PDB entry 8D53 | X-ray diffraction, 3.24 A resolution | chains G and L of the 6 polymer chains in the assembly

Chain G:
Molecule: Envelope glycoprotein gp120
Source organism: Human immunodeficiency virus 1
Amino-acid sequence (446 residues; row label = number of the first residue in the row; note: 32 numbers in that range are skipped by the numbering (no residue carries them; nothing is unmodelled there)):
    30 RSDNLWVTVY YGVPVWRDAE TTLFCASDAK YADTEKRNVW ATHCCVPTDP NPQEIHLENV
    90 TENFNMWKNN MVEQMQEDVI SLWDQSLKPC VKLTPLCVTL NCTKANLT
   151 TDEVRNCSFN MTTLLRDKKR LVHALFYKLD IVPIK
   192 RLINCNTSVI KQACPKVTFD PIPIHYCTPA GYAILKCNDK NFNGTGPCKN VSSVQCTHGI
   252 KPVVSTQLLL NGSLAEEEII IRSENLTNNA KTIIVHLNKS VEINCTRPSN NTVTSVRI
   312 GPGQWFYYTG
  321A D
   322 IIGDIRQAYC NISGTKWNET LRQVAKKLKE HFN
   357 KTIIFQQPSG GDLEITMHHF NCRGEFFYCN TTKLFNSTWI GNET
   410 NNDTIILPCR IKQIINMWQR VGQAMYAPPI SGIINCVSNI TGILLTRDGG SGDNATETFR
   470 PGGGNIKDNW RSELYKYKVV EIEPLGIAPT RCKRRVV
Disulfide bonds: Cys54-Cys74, Cys119-Cys205, Cys126-Cys196, Cys131-Cys157, Cys218-Cys247, Cys228-Cys239, Cys296-Cys331, Cys378-Cys445, Cys385-Cys418
Covalent attachments: glycan linked to Asn88, Asn262, Asn332, Asn339; N-acetylglucosamine (NAG) linked to Asn130, Asn156, Asn160, Asn197, Asn234, Asn241, Asn289, Asn295, Asn301, Asn386, Asn448

Chain L:
Molecule: PGT124 Fab Light Chain
Source organism: Homo sapiens
Notes: antibody fragment or engineered binder
Amino-acid sequence (212 residues; each row starts with the number of its first residue; note: 1 number in that range is skipped by the numbering (no residue carries it; nothing is unmodelled there); a row labelled like 66A-66C holds insertion residues (66A, then the next letters in order)):
     6 SYVSPLSVAL GETARISCGR QALGSRAVQW YQHKPGQAPI LLIYNNQDRP SGIPERFSGT
    66 P
66A-66C DIN
    67 FGTTATLTIS GVEVGDEADY YCHMWDSRS
95A-95C GFS
    96 WSFGGATRLT V
  106A L
   107 SQPK
   112 APSVTLFPPS SEELQANKAT LVCLISDFYP GAVTVAWKAD SSPVKAGVET TTPSKQSNNK
   172 YAASSYLSLT PEQWKSHKSY SCQVTHEGST VEKTVAPTEC
Disulfide bonds: Cys23-Cys88, Cys134-Cys193

Interface between chain G and chain L:
Residue-residue contacts (12):
  Leu136(G) - Arg94(L)
  Thr137(G) - Arg94(L)
  Ile322(G) - Arg94(L)
  Ile323(G) - Phe67(L)  hydrophobic
  Gly324(G) - Leu28(L)
  Gly324(G) - Gly29(L)
  Gly324(G) - Phe67(L)
  Gly324(G) - Arg94(L)
  Asp325(G) - Ser30(L)  hydrogen bond
  Asp325(G) - Ser93(L)  hydrogen bond
  Asp325(G) - Arg94(L)
  Ile326(G) - Arg94(L)

Summary:
The interface between chain G and chain L involves 7 residues on one side and 6 on the other, with 2 hydrogen
bonds. Polar pairs include Asp325(G)-Ser30(L) and Asp325(G)-Ser93(L). N-acetylglucosamine is covalently linked
to Asn88(G), Asn130(G), Asn156(G), Asn160(G), Asn197(G) and Asn234(G) and 9 more.
Here chain G is Envelope glycoprotein gp120 (Human immunodeficiency virus 1) and chain L is PGT124 Fab Light
Chain (Homo sapiens). Entry 8D53 (Crystal Structure of Mosaic HIV-1 Envelope (MosM3.3) in Complex with
antibodies PGT124 and 35O22 at 3.25 ...) was determined by X-ray diffraction.
